6XZP - chains DP1 and FP1 of the 8 polymer chains in the assembly; structure by electron microscopy, 3.30 A resolution.

== Chain DP1 ==
Name: Polymerase acidic protein
From: Influenza C virus (strain C/Johannesburg/1/1966)
Notes: EC 3.1.-.-
UniProtKB: Q9IMP5 (PA_INCJH); residue numbers follow UniProt; this construct covers 1-709
Chain sequence (709 residues; each row starts with the number of its first residue):
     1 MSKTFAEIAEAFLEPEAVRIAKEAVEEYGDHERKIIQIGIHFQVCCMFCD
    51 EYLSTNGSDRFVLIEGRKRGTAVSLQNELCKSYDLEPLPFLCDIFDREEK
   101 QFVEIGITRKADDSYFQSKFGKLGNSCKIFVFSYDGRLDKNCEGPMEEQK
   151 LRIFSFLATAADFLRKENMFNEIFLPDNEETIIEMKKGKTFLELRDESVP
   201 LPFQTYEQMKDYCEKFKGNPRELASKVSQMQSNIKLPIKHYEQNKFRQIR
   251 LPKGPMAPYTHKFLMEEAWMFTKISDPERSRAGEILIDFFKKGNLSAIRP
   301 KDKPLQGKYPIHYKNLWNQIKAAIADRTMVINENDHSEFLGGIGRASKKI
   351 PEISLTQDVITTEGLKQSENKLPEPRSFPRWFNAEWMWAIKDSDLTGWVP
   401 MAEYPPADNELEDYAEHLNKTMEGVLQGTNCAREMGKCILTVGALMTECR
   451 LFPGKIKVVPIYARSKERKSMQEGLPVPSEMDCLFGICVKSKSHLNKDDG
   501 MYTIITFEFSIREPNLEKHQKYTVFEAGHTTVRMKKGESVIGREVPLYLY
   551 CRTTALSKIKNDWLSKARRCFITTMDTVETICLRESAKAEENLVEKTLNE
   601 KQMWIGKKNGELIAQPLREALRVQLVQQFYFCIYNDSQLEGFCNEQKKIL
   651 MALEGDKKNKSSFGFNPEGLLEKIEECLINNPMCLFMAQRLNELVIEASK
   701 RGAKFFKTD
Disordered / not traced: 1-182, 708-709
UniProt features mapped onto this chain:
  - motif: R109 to G124 (Nuclear localization signal 1 (NLS1)), K166 to S228 (Nuclear localization signal 2 (NLS2))
  - binding site (Mn(2+)): H41, E65, D93, E104, I105

== Chain FP1 ==
Name: Polymerase basic protein 2
From: Influenza C virus (strain C/Johannesburg/1/1966)
UniProtKB: Q9IMP3 (PB2_INCJH); residues 1-774 here = UniProt positions 1-774
Chain sequence (920 residues; numbered 1 to 920; the number before each row is that of its first residue):
     1 MSLLLTIAKEYKRLCQDAKAAQMMTVGTVSNYTTFKKWTTSRKEKNPSLR
    51 MRWAMSSKFPIIANKRMLEEAQIPKEHNNVALWEDTEDVSKRDHVLASAS
   101 CINYWNFCGPCVNNSEVIKEVYKSRFGRLERRKEIMWKELRFTLVDRQRR
   151 RVDTQPVEQRLRTGEIKDLQMWTLFEDEAPLASKFILDNYGLVKEMRSKF
   201 ANKPLNKEVVAHMLEKQFNPESRFLPVFGAIRPERMELIHALGGETWIQE
   251 ANTAGISNVDQRKNDIRAVCRKVCLAANASIMNAKSKLVEYIKSTSMRIG
   301 ETERKLEELILETDDVSPEVTLCKSALGGQLGKTLSFGPMLLKKISGSGV
   351 KVKDTVYIQGVRAVQFEYWSEQEEFYGEYKSATALFSRKERSLEWITIGG
   401 GINEDRKRLLAMCMIFCRDGDYFKDAPATITMADLSTKLGREIPYQYVMM
   451 NWIQKSEDNLEALLYSRGIVETNPGKMGSSMGIDGSKRAIKSLRAVTIQS
   501 GKIDMPESKEKIHLELSDNLEAFDSSGRIVATILDLPSDKKVTFQDVSFQ
   551 HPDLAVLRDEKTAITKGYEALIKRLGTGDNDIPSLIAKKDYLSLYNLPEV
   601 KLMAPLIRPNRKGVYSRVARKLVSTQVTTGHYSLHELIKVLPFTYFAPKQ
   651 GMFEGRLFFSNDSFVEPGVNNNVFSWSKADSSKIYCHGIAIRVPLVVGDE
   701 HMDTSLALLEGFSVCENDPRAPMVTRQDLIDVGFGQKVRLFVGQGSVRTF
   751 KRTASQRAASSDVNKNVKKIKMSNENLYFQGELKTAALAQHDEAVDNKFN
   801 KEQQNAFYEILHLPNLNEEQRNAFIQSLKDDPSQSANLLAEAKKLNDAQA
   851 PKVDNKFNKEQQNAFYEILHLPNLNEEQRNAFIQSLKADPSQSANLLAEA
   901 KKLNGAQAPKVDANSAGKST
Disordered / not traced: 1-57, 84-94, 147-232, 754-920
Construct notes: expression tag (775-920)

== Interface between chain DP1 and chain FP1 ==
Pairs across the interface (55):
  I274(DP1) with M723(FP1), hydrophobic
  S275(DP1) with F741(FP1)
  D276(DP1) with R739(FP1), salt bridge
  E278(DP1) with P719(FP1); R739(FP1), salt bridge
  D408(DP1) with R132(FP1), salt bridge; W137(FP1), hydrogen bond
  N409(DP1) with W137(FP1); Q249(FP1), hydrogen bond
  E410(DP1) with E139(FP1); L140(FP1); Q249(FP1)
  L411(DP1) with L140(FP1), hydrophobic; A241(FP1); Q249(FP1)
  E412(DP1) with R132(FP1), salt bridge
  K466(DP1) with Q744(FP1)
  S470(DP1) with E654(FP1)
  M471(DP1) with M652(FP1), hydrophobic
  Q472(DP1) with R611(FP1)
  E473(DP1) with R611(FP1); Y615(FP1), hydrogen bond; F658(FP1)
  L475(DP1) with R608(FP1); F658(FP1), hydrophobic; D662(FP1)
  P476(DP1) with R656(FP1), hydrogen bond (backbone-side chain); F658(FP1)
  V477(DP1) with E654(FP1); R656(FP1)
  P478(DP1) with R656(FP1)
  E480(DP1) with F741(FP1); G743(FP1); Q744(FP1); G745(FP1), hydrogen bond (side chain-backbone)
  E538(DP1) with R611(FP1), salt bridge; G651(FP1); M652(FP1), hydrogen bond (side chain-backbone)
  L583(DP1) with F142(FP1), hydrophobic; T246(FP1)
  S586(DP1) with F142(FP1)
  A587(DP1) with F142(FP1); T143(FP1); L144(FP1), hydrophobic; T246(FP1)
  K588(DP1) with K380(FP1)
  E590(DP1) with F142(FP1); T143(FP1); K380(FP1)
  E591(DP1) with F142(FP1); K540(FP1), salt bridge
  N592(DP1) with F142(FP1); K540(FP1), hydrogen bond (backbone-side chain)
  K658(DP1) with D484(FP1)
  N659(DP1) with Y465(FP1), hydrogen bond
Also at the interface, not in a pair above, chain DP1 (33 interface residues in all): P277, S539, L593, K660
Also at the interface, not in a pair above, chain FP1 (39 interface residues in all): K138, W247, E457, I483, S486, K491, E666, S746, V747

== Summary ==
The interface between chain DP1 and chain FP1 involves 33 residues on one side and 39 on the other, with 8
hydrogen bonds and 6 salt bridges. Polar pairs include D276(DP1)-R739(FP1), E278(DP1)-R739(FP1) and
D408(DP1)-R132(FP1). From UniProt: 5 Mn2+-binding residues on chain DP1.
Here chain DP1 is Polymerase acidic protein and chain FP1 is Polymerase basic protein 2, both from Influenza C
virus (strain C/Johannesburg/1/1966). Entry 6XZP (Influenza C virus polymerase in complex with chicken ANP32A
- Subclass 4) was determined by electron microscopy (same publication as 6XZD, 6XZG, 6XZQ, 6XZR and 6Y0C).
